PDB entry 9CXJ | electron microscopy, 3.10 A resolution | chains A and B of the 4 polymer chains in the assembly

Chain A (and B):
Molecule: Cone cGMP-specific 3', 5'-cyclic phosphodiesterase subunit alpha'
Organism: Homo sapiens
Notes: EC 3.1.4.35; chain B of this document is another copy of the same molecule, construct and numbering; everything in this record applies to it too
UniProtKB: P51160 (PDE6C_HUMAN); residue numbers follow UniProt; this construct covers 2-830
Amino-acid sequence (843 residues; each row starts with the number of its first residue; numbers below 1 keep their minus sign (Gly-12 is residue -12)):
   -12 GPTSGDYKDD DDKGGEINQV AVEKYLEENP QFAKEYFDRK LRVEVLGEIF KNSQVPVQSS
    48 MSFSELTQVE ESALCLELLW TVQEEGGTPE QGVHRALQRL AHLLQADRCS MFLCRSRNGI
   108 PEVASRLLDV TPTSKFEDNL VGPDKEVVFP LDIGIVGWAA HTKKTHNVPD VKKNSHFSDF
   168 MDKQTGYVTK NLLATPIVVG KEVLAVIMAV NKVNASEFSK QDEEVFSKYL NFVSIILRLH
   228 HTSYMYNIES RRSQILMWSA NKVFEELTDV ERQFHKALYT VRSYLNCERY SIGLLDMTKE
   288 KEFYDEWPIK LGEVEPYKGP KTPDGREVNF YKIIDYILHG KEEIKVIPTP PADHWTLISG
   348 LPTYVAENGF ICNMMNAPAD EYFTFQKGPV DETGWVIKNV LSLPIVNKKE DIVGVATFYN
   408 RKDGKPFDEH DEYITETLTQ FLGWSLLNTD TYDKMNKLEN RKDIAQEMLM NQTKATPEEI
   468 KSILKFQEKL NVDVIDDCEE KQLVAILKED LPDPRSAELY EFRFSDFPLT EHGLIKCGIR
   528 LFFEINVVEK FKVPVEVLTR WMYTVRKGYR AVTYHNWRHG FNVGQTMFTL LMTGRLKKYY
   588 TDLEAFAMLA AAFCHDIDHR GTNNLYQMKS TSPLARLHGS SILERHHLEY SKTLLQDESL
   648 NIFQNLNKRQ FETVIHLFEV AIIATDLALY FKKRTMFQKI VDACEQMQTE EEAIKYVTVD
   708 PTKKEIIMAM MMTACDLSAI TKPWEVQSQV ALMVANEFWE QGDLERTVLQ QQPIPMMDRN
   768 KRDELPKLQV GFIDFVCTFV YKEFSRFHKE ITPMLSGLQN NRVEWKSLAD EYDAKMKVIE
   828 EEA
Not modelled in the structure: -12 to 230, 826-830 (chain B: -12 to 230, 824-830)
Sequence notes: expression tag (-12 to 1)
Swiss-Prot annotation at these positions:
  - active site: His562 (Proton donor)
  - binding site (3',5'-cyclic GMP): Ser97, Asp116, Asp169 to Thr172, Thr176
  - binding site (a divalent metal cation): His566, His602, Asp603, Asp723
Metal / ion sites: Zn2+: His566, His602, Asp603, Asp723; Mg2+ near Asp603 (its only coordinating residue here)
Reported in the primary citation:
  - disease-associated variants - R29W, Y323N (citing earlier work)

Chain A / chain B interface:
Contacting residue pairs (125):
  Met232(A) with Tyr233(B)
  Tyr233(A) with Met232(B); Tyr233(B)
  Glu236(A) with Tyr233(B); Glu236(B); Ser237(B); Ser240(B), hydrogen bond; Gln241(B)
  Ser237(A) with Glu236(B)
  Arg239(A) with Ser240(B), hydrogen bond; Gln241(B); Met244(B)
  Ser240(A) with Glu236(B), hydrogen bond; Arg239(B), hydrogen bond (backbone-side chain); Ser240(B); Leu243(B)
  Leu243(A) with Ser240(B); Leu243(B), hydrophobic; Met244(B), hydrophobic
  Met244(A) with Gln427(B); Trp431(B), hydrophobic
  Ala247(A) with Phe428(B), hydrophobic
  Asn248(A) with Trp431(B)
  Val250(A) with Leu434(B)
  Phe251(A) with Phe251(B), hydrophobic; Phe428(B), hydrophobic; Trp431(B); Leu434(B), hydrophobic; Asn435(B)
  Leu254(A) with Thr438(B)
  Glu289(A) with Arg632(B), salt bridge; Glu666(B)
  Phe290(A) with Glu666(B); Val667(B), hydrophobic
  Tyr291(A) with Leu676(B), hydrophobic; Lys680(B), hydrogen bond (backbone-side chain)
  Trp294(A) with Lys680(B); Met683(B), hydrophobic; Thr709(B); Glu712(B), hydrogen bond; Ile713(B), hydrophobic; Ala716(B), hydrophobic
  Pro295(A) with Met683(B)
  Lys297(A) with Thr709(B), hydrogen bond
  Leu298(A) with Met683(B), hydrophobic; Lys710(B); Ile713(B), hydrophobic
  Glu300(A) with Met683(B); Lys686(B)
  Thr424(A) with Met244(B)
  Phe428(A) with Ala247(B), hydrophobic
  Trp431(A) with Met244(B); Asn248(B); Phe251(B)
  Leu434(A) with Val250(B); Phe251(B)
  Asn435(A) with Phe251(B); Asn435(B), hydrogen bond
  Thr438(A) with Leu254(B); Thr438(B)
  Lys441(A) with Met442(B)
  Lys444(A) with Leu624(B)
  Leu445(A) with Met442(B), hydrophobic; Lys449(B)
  Asn447(A) with Pro620(B); Arg623(B), hydrogen bond
  Arg448(A) with Leu624(B); Glu636(B), salt bridge
  Lys449(A) with Leu445(B); Arg448(B)
  Ile451(A) with Arg607(B); Pro620(B), hydrophobic; Leu621(B), hydrophobic; Leu624(B), hydrophobic
  Ala452(A) with Ala452(B), hydrophobic
  Glu454(A) with Arg557(B), salt bridge; Arg607(B), salt bridge
  Met455(A) with Leu456(B), hydrophobic; Asp605(B); Arg607(B); His633(B); Tyr637(B), hydrophobic
  Leu456(A) with Met455(B), hydrophobic; Leu456(B); Gln459(B)
  Asn458(A) with Arg557(B)
  Gln459(A) with Leu456(B); Gln459(B); Thr460(B); Lys554(B), hydrogen bond (side chain-backbone)
  Thr460(A) with Gln459(B)
  Lys554(A) with Gln459(B), hydrogen bond (backbone-side chain)
  Arg557(A) with Glu454(B), salt bridge; Asn458(B)
  Asp605(A) with Met455(B)
  Arg607(A) with Ile451(B); Glu454(B), salt bridge; Met455(B)
  Pro620(A) with Asn447(B); Ile451(B), hydrophobic
  Leu621(A) with Ile451(B), hydrophobic
  Arg623(A) with Asn447(B), hydrogen bond
  Leu624(A) with Asn447(B); Arg448(B); Ile451(B), hydrophobic
  Arg632(A) with Glu289(B), salt bridge
  His633(A) with Met455(B)
  Glu636(A) with Arg448(B), salt bridge
  Glu666(A) with Phe290(B)
  Val667(A) with Phe290(B), hydrophobic
  Leu676(A) with Tyr291(B), hydrophobic
  Lys680(A) with Tyr291(B), hydrogen bond (side chain-backbone)
  Met683(A) with Trp294(B), hydrophobic; Pro295(B); Leu298(B), hydrophobic; Glu300(B)
  Lys686(A) with Glu300(B), salt bridge
  Thr709(A) with Trp294(B); Lys297(B); Leu298(B)
  Lys710(A) with Leu298(B)
  Glu712(A) with Trp294(B), hydrogen bond
  Ile713(A) with Trp294(B), hydrophobic; Leu298(B), hydrophobic
  Ala716(A) with Trp294(B), hydrophobic
Other interface residues (no listed pair), chain A (74 interface residues in all): Gln241, Asp292, Tyr420, Ser432, Met442, Glu446, Asp450, Gln453, Ile670, Lys679, Asp707
Other interface residues (no listed pair), chain B (74 interface residues in all): Asp292, Thr424, Ser432, Lys444, Glu446, Asp450, Gln453, Gly555, Ile670, Asp707

Overview:
Chain A and chain B each contribute 74 residues to their interface, with 14 hydrogen bonds and 9 salt bridges.
Polar pairs include Glu289(A)-Arg632(B), Arg448(A)-Glu636(B) and Glu454(A)-Arg557(B).
Both chains are Cone cGMP-specific 3', 5'-cyclic phosphodiesterase subunit alpha' (Homo sapiens). Entry 9CXJ
(Structure of PDE6C in complex with the rod inhibitory p gamma subunit with disordered GafA region) was
determined by electron microscopy, deposited together with 9CXG, 9CXH and 9CXI.
